PDB entry 7XKQ | electron microscopy, 3.30 A resolution | chains B and F of the 8 polymer chains in the assembly

== Chain B ==
Name: ATP synthase subunit alpha
From: Bacillus sp. PS3
Notes: EC 7.1.2.2
Reference sequence: A0A0M3VGF9 (A0A0M3VGF9_BACP3); residue numbers follow UniProt; this construct covers 1-502
Sequence (502 residues; row label = number of the first residue in the row):
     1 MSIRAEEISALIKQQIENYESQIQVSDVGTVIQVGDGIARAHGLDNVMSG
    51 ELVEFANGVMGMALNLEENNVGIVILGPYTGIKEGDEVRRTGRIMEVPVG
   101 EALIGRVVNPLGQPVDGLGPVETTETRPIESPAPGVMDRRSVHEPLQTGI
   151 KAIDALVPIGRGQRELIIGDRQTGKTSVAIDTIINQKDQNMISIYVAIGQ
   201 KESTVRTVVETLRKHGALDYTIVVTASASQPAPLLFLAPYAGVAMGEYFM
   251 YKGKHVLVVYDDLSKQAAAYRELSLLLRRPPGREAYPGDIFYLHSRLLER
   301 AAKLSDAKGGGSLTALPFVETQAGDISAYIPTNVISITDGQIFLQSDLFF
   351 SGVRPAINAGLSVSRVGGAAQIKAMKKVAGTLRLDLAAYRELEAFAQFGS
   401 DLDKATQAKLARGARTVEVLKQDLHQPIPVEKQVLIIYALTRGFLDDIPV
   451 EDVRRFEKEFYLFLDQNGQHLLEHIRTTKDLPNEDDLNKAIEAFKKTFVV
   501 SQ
Not modelled in the structure: 1-23, 502
Sequence notes: conflict Pro132 (Arg in A0A0M3VGF9), Ser193 (Cys in A0A0M3VGF9), Phe463 (Trp in A0A0M3VGF9)
Ligand contacts:
  - ATP (adenosine-5'-triphosphate), molecule 1: Asp170, Arg171, Gln172, Thr173, Gly174, Lys175, Thr176, Ser177, Gln200, Glu320, Phe349, Arg354, Pro355, Gln422, Asp423, Leu424
  - ATP, molecule 2: Ile335, Ser336, Val363, Arg365

== Chain F ==
Name: ATP synthase subunit beta
From: Bacillus sp. PS3
Notes: EC 7.1.2.2
Reference sequence: A0A0M4U1P9 (A0A0M4U1P9_BACP3); residue numbers follow UniProt; this construct covers 1-473
Sequence (484 residues; each row starts with the number of its first residue; numbers below 1 keep their minus sign (Met-10 is residue -10)):
   -10 MHHHHHHHHHHMTRGRVIQVMGPVVDVKFENGHLPAIYNALKIQHKARNE
    40 NEVDIDLTLEVALHLGDDTVRTIAMASTDGLIRGMEVIDTGAPISVPVGE
    90 VTLGRVFNVLGEPIDLEGDIPADARRDPIHRPAPKFEELATEVEILETGI
   140 KVVDLLAPYIKGGKIGLFGGAGVGKTVLIQELIHNIAQEHGGISVFAGVG
   190 ERTREGNDLYHEMKDSGVISKTAMVFGQMNEPPGARMRVALTGLTMAEYF
   240 RDEQGQDVLLFIDNIFRFTQAGSEVSALLGRMPSAVGYQPTLATEMGQLQ
   290 ERITSTAKGSITSIQAIYVPADDYTDPAPATTFSHLDATTNLERKLAEMG
   340 IYPAVDPLASTSRALAPEIVGEEHYQVARKVQQTLQRYKELQDIIAILGM
   390 DELSDEDKLVVHRARRIQFFLSQNFHVAEQFTGQPGSYVPVKETVRGFKE
   440 ILEGKYDHLPEDAFRLVGRIEEVVEKAKAMGVEV
Not modelled in the structure: -10 to 0, 472-473
Sequence notes: initiating methionine (-10); expression tag (-9 to 0)
Bound ions: Mg2+: Thr165, Glu190 (together with ATP)
Ligand contacts: ATP (adenosine-5'-triphosphate): Gly159, Ala160, Gly161, Val162, Gly163, Lys164, Thr165, Val166, Glu190, Arg191, Glu194, Tyr341, Phe414, Ala417, Phe420

== Chain B / chain F interface ==
Contacting residue pairs - 68 pairs, chain B then chain F:
  Gly43(B) with Arg72(F)
  Leu44(B) with Arg72(F)
  Met48(B) with Asn40(F); Glu41(F); Gly69(F); Leu70(F); Ile71(F), hydrophobic
  Ser49(B) with Thr67(F); Asp68(F); Gly69(F), hydrogen bond (backbone-backbone); Leu70(F), hydrogen bond (backbone-backbone)
  Leu64(B) with Val9(F)
  Asn65(B) with Val9(F); Met10(F)
  Leu66(B) with Ile7(F); Gln8(F); Val9(F), hydrogen bond (backbone-backbone); Leu70(F); Arg72(F)
  Glu67(B) with Arg72(F), hydrogen bond (backbone-side chain)
  Glu68(B) with Gln8(F)
  Val71(B) with Arg72(F)
  Arg90(B) with Asn40(F), hydrogen bond (side chain-backbone)
  Gly92(B) with Asn40(F)
  Ile94(B) with Val42(F), hydrophobic
  Ala133(B) with Asn219(F)
  Val136(B) with Asn196(F)
  Met137(B) with Ile103(F); Asp104(F); Tyr199(F), hydrophobic
  Arg139(B) with Thr192(F), hydrogen bond
  Arg164(B) with Arg191(F)
  Pro280(B) with Pro272(F), hydrophobic
  Pro281(B) with Gly276(F)
  Gly282(B) with Val275(F)
  Arg283(B) with Asp312(F), salt bridge; Asp315(F), salt bridge
  Gly288(B) with Glu263(F)
  Asp289(B) with Glu263(F)
  Phe291(B) with Arg256(F); Gln259(F)
  Tyr292(B) with Glu220(F); Pro221(F); Arg225(F); Glu263(F)
  Ser295(B) with Met218(F)
  Glu299(B) with Thr192(F), hydrogen bond; Met218(F); Asn219(F)
  Ser327(B) with Ala310(F); Asp311(F), hydrogen bond
  Thr332(B) with Ala160(F); Tyr307(F)
  Ile335(B) with Ala160(F), hydrophobic; Arg191(F)
  Ser336(B) with Ala160(F); Arg191(F), hydrogen bond (backbone-side chain); Met218(F); Arg256(F); Tyr307(F)
  Ile337(B) with Arg191(F), hydrogen bond (backbone-side chain)
  Thr338(B) with Arg191(F), hydrogen bond (backbone-side chain)
  Asp339(B) with Arg191(F); Arg193(F), salt bridge
  Leu361(B) with Glu337(F)
  Arg365(B) with Gly161(F); Arg191(F)
  Val366(B) with Arg193(F)
Other interface residues (no listed pair), chain B (46 interface residues in all): Asp45, Asn46, Val47, Glu130, Arg140, Ser141, Ile326, Asn333
Other interface residues (no listed pair), chain F (49 interface residues in all): Glu39, Val95, Leu105, Glu190, Gly195, Asp197, Pro222, Ala266, Arg333, Phe420

== Summary ==
Chain B and chain F form an interface of 46 and 49 residues respectively, with 11 hydrogen bonds and 3 salt
bridges. Among the polar pairs are Arg283(B)-Asp312(F), Arg283(B)-Asp315(F) and Asp339(B)-Arg193(F). One ATP
molecule is bound between chain B and chain F.
Chain B is ATP synthase subunit alpha and chain F is ATP synthase subunit beta, both from Bacillus sp. PS3;
the structure, F1 domain of FoF1-ATPase with the down form of epsilon subunit from Bacillus PS3, was
determined by electron microscopy together with 7XKH, 7XKO, 7XKP and 7XKR from the same study.
